1YQU - chains B and C of the 3 polymer chains in the assembly; structure by X-ray diffraction, 3.10 A resolution.

Chain B (and C):
Molecule: Xanthosine phosphorylase
From: Escherichia coli
Notes: EC 2.4.2.-; chain C of this document is another copy of the same molecule, construct and numbering; everything in this record applies to it too
UniProtKB: P45563 (XAPA_ECOLI); numbering as in UniProt (aligned over 1-277)
Chain sequence (277 residues; each row starts with the number of its first residue):
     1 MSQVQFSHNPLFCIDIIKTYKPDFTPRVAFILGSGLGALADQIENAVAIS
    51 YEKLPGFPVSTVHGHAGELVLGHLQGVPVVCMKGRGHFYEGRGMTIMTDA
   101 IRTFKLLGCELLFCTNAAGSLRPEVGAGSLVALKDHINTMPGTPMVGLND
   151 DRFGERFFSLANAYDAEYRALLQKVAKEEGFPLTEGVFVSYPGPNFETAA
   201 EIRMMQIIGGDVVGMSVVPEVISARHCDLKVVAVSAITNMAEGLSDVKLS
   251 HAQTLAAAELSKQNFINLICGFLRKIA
Unresolved in the structure: 1-4, 61-67, 240-262
Ligand contacts: guanine (GUN): Ala117, Ala118, Gly119, Tyr191, Phe196, Glu197, Val213, Gly214, Met215, Thr238, Asn239
Curated features (UniProtKB/Swiss-Prot):
  - binding site (phosphate): His65, Arg85 to His87, Ala117, Ser216
  - binding site (a purine D-ribonucleoside): Glu197, Asn239
  - mutagenesis: Tyr191 (Y191L: No detectable activity with xanthosine as substrate, but largely retains its activity against other substrates, namely inosine and guanosine, although with altered affinities, higher and lower ...), Asn239 (N239D: Catalyzes the phosphorolysis of adenosine with moderate efficiency, and essentially has lost all activity against the 6-oxo-purine substrates xanthosine, inosine and guanosine)
From the paper describing this entry:
  - mutagenesis - Y191L, N239D: abolished catalytic activity on Xao
  - mutagenesis - Y191L: abolished catalytic activity on Ado
  - mutagenesis - Y191L: decreased stability
  - specificity-determining residues: Tyr191 (proposed by the authors, not directly observed)
  - mutagenesis - N239D: increased catalytic activity on Ado
  - specificity-determining residues: Asn239
  - mutagenesis - Y191L: abolished binding to Xao
  - mutagenesis - N239D: abolished catalytic activity on Ino
  - mutagenesis - N239D: abolished catalytic activity on Guo
  - mutagenesis - N239D: abolished binding to Guo

How chain B and chain C interact:
Pairs across the interface (38):
  Asp135(B) with Thr198(C); Ala199(C), hydrogen bond (side chain-backbone); Ala200(C), hydrogen bond (side chain-backbone)
  His136(B) with Thr198(C), hydrogen bond (backbone-side chain); Ala200(C); Glu201(C)
  Ile137(B) with Ala200(C), hydrophobic; Glu201(C)
  Asn138(B) with Glu201(C), hydrogen bond (backbone-side chain)
  Pro141(B) with Pro141(C), hydrophobic
  Gly142(B) with Pro141(C)
  Thr143(B) with Gly193(C), hydrogen bond (side chain-backbone); Pro194(C); Asn195(C), hydrogen bond
  Met145(B) with Pro194(C), hydrophobic
  Val146(B) with Phe88(C); Tyr89(C); Gly91(C); Gly193(C); Pro194(C)
  Gly147(B) with Tyr89(C), hydrogen bond (backbone-backbone); Glu90(C); Gly91(C)
  Arg156(B) with Pro194(C)
  Phe157(B) with Tyr89(C); Pro194(C); Phe196(C), hydrophobic
  Phe158(B) with Asn195(C); Phe196(C), hydrogen bond (backbone-backbone)
  Leu160(B) with Asn195(C); Phe196(C); Thr198(C)
  Val187(B) with Ala200(C), hydrophobic
  Ile207(B) with Ile207(C)
  Ile208(B) with Met204(C), hydrophobic; Ile207(C); Ile208(C), hydrophobic
  Ile222(B) with Asn195(C)
Other interface residues (no listed pair), chain B (20 interface residues in all): Leu148, Ser159
Other interface residues (no listed pair), chain C (19 interface residues in all): Pro192, Arg203, Met215

In short:
20 residues of chain B and 19 residues of chain C are in contact, with 8 hydrogen bonds. Among the polar pairs
are Asp135(B)-Ala199(C), Asp135(B)-Ala200(C) and His136(B)-Thr198(C). Chain B binds guanine. From the paper:
Y191L and N239D of chain B abolish catalytic activity on Xao; specificity determinants Tyr191(B) and
Asn239(B).
Both chains are Xanthosine phosphorylase (Escherichia coli). Entry 1YQU (Escherichia coli purine nucleoside
phosphorylase II, the product of the xapA gene) was determined by X-ray diffraction (same publication as 1YQQ
and 1YR3).
